8BVR - chains A and B; structure by electron microscopy, 3.52 A resolution.

== Chain A ==
Protein: Solute carrier family 22 member 6
Source organism: Rattus norvegicus
UniProt: O35956 (S22A6_RAT); residues 1-542 here = UniProt positions 1-542
Amino-acid sequence (547 residues; each row starts with the number of its first residue):
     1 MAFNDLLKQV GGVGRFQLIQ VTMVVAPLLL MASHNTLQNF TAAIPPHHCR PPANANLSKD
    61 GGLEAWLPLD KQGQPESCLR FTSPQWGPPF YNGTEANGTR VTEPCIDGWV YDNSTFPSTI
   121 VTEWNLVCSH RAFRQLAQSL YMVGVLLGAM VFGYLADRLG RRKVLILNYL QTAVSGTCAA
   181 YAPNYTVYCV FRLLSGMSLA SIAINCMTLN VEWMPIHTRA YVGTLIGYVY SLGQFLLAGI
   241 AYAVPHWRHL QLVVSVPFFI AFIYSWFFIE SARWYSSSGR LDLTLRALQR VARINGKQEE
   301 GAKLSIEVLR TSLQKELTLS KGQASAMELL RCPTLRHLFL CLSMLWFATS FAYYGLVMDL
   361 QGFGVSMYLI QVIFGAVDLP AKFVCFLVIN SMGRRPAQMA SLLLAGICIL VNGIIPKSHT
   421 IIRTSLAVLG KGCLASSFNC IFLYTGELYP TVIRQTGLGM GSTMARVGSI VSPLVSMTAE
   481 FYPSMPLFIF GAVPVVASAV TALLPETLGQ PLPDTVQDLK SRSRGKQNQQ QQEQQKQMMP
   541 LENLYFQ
Not modelled in the structure: 84-101, 319-324, 527-547
Sequence notes: conflict Glu542 (Gln in O35956); expression tag (543-547)
Curated features (UniProtKB/Swiss-Prot):
  - glycosylation (N-linked (GlcNAc...) asparagine): Asn39, Asn56, Asn92, Asn113
Cystine bridges: Cys49-Cys105, Cys78-Cys128
From the paper describing this entry:
  - binding site for phosphate ion: Tyr230, Lys382, Phe438, Asn439, Phe442
  - contacts within the chain: Asp378-Lys431
  - conformationally variable residues (side-chain flip): Tyr230, Asp378
  - allosteric site: Ser462, Thr463
  - mutagenesis - S350A: unchanged binding to alpha-KG
  - mutagenesis - Y354A: abolished expression

== Chain B ==
Protein: Synthetic nanobody (Sybody)
Source organism: synthetic construct
Notes: antibody fragment or engineered binder
Amino-acid sequence (146 residues; row label = number of the first residue in the row; numbers below 1 keep their minus sign (Met-5 is residue -5)):
    -5 MAGSSSQVQL VESGGGLVQA GGSLRLSCAA SGFPVKTEWM EWYRQAPGKE REWVAAIWSY
    55 GSGTRYADSV KGRFTISRDN AKNTVYLQMN SLKPEDTAVY YCLVRVGSWY HGQGTQVTVS
   115 AGRAGEQKLI SEEDLNSAVD HHHHHH
Not modelled in the structure: -5 to 0, 116-140
Cystine bridges: Cys22-Cys96

== Interface between chain A and chain B ==
Pairs across the interface (20):
  Lys59(A) with Glu44(B)
  Asp60(A) with Glu44(B)
  Gly61(A) with Glu44(B)
  Ala65(A) with Glu44(B)
  Pro68(A) with Val100(B), hydrophobic
  Leu69(A) with Trp47(B), hydrophobic; Val100(B)
  Asp70(A) with Arg59(B), hydrogen bond (backbone-side chain)
  Lys71(A) with Trp52(B); Arg59(B), hydrogen bond (backbone-side chain)
  Gln72(A) with Arg59(B)
  Gly73(A) with Arg59(B)
  Glu76(A) with Val100(B)
  Leu79(A) with Val100(B); Gly101(B)
  Phe81(A) with Tyr37(B); Arg45(B); Leu97(B), hydrophobic
  Thr102(A) with Gly101(B); Ser102(B), hydrogen bond (backbone-backbone)
Also at the interface, not in a pair above, chain B (13 interface residues in all): Trp33, Glu35, Trp103

== Summary ==
Chain A and chain B form an interface of 14 and 13 residues respectively; the contacts include 3 hydrogen
bonds. Polar contacts include Asp70(A)-Arg59(B), Lys71(A)-Arg59(B) and Thr102(A)-Ser102(B). The paper reports
a binding site for phosphate ion at Tyr230(A), Lys382(A) and Phe438(A) among others; Y354A of chain A
abolishes expression.
Chain A is Solute carrier family 22 member 6 (Rattus norvegicus) and chain B is Synthetic nanobody (Sybody)
(synthetic construct); the structure, Cryo-EM structure of rat SLC22A6 in the apo state, was determined by
electron microscopy together with 8BVS, 8BVT, 8BW7 and 8OMU from the same study.
